8TMI - chains A and B of the 9 polymer chains in the assembly; structure by electron microscopy, 3.30 A resolution.

== Chain A (and B) ==
Name: Cobalt/magnesium transport protein CorA
From: Thermotoga maritima
Notes: chain B of this document is another copy of the same molecule, construct and numbering; everything in this record applies to it too
UniProt: Q9WZ31 (CORA_THEMA); numbering as in UniProt (aligned over 1-351)
Amino-acid sequence (373 residues; numbered -21 to 351; the number before each row is that of its first residue; numbers below 1 keep their minus sign (Met-21 is residue -21)):
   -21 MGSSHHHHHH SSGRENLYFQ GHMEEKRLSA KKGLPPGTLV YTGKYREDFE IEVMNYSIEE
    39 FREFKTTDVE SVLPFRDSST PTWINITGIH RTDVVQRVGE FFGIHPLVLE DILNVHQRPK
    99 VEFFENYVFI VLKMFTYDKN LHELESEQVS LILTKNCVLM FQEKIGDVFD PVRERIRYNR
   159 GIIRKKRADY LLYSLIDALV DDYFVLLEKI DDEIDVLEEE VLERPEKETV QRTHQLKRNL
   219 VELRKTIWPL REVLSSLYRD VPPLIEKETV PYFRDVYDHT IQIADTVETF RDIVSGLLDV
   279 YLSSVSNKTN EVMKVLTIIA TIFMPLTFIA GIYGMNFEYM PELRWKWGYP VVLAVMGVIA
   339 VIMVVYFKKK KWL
Disordered / not traced: -21 to 15, 351 (chain B: -21 to 0)
Construct notes: initiating methionine (-21); expression tag (-20 to 0)
Swiss-Prot annotation at these positions:
  - motif: Gly312 to Asn314 (Probable selectivity filter)
  - site: Asn288 (Essential for ion permeation), Leu294 (Important for closing the ion permeation pathway in the closed state), Thr295 (Threonine that confers selectivity for Co(2+) transport)
  - mutagenesis: Asp89 (D89F/K: Decreases ion transport), Asp253 (D253K: Increases protein stability. Decreases ion transport), Leu280 (L280A: Decreases ion transport), Asn288 (N288L: Abolishes Co(2+) uptake), Met291 (M291A: No effect on ion transport), Leu294 (L294A/V: Increases ion transport by suppression of an obstruction in the transmembrane ion permeation pathway), Thr295 (T295L: Strongly reduces Co(2+) uptake. Abolishes Co(2+) uptake; when associated with L-299; T295M: Strongly reduces Co(2+) uptake ...), Thr299 (T299L: Reduces Co(2+) uptake. Abolishes Co(2+) uptake; when associated with L-295; T299M: No effect on Co(2+) uptake; T299S: Abolishes Co(2+) uptake), Pro303 (P303A/G/I: Increases ion transport by suppression of a kink in the transmembrane ion permeation pathway), Thr305 (T305L: Abolishes Co(2+) uptake), Ile310 (I310A: Increases ion transport), Tyr311 (Y311A: Abolishes pentamerization. Abolishes ion transport; Y311F: No effect on pentamerization. No effect on ion transport), 7 further mutagenesis entries in UniProt

== How chain A and chain B interact ==
Residue-residue contacts (55):
  Asp179(A) - Lys10(B)
  Phe182(A) - Lys10(B)
  Arg237(A) - Met1(B)
  Arg237(A) - Glu2(B)  salt bridge
  Arg252(A) - Glu3(B)  hydrogen bond (side chain-backbone)
  Arg252(A) - Arg5(B)
  Asp256(A) - Arg5(B)  salt bridge
  Asp256(A) - Ser7(B)
  Asp256(A) - Ala8(B)  hydrogen bond (side chain-backbone)
  His257(A) - Ala8(B)
  His257(A) - Lys10(B)
  Gln260(A) - Lys9(B)
  Gln260(A) - Lys10(B)  hydrogen bond (side chain-backbone)
  Ser281(A) - Val208(B)
  Ser281(A) - His212(B)  hydrogen bond
  Ser284(A) - Leu280(B)
  Ser284(A) - Val283(B)
  Asn285(A) - Tyr279(B)  hydrogen bond
  Thr287(A) - Thr287(B)
  Asn288(A) - Val283(B)
  Asn288(A) - Lys286(B)
  Asn288(A) - Thr287(B)  hydrogen bond
  Met291(A) - Val290(B)
  Met291(A) - Met291(B)  hydrophobic
  Lys292(A) - Val290(B)
  Leu294(A) - Leu294(B)  hydrophobic
  Thr295(A) - Val290(B)
  Thr295(A) - Leu294(B)
  Ala298(A) - Leu294(B)  hydrophobic
  Thr299(A) - Ile297(B)
  Met302(A) - Ala298(B)  hydrophobic
  Pro303(A) - Phe301(B)  hydrophobic
  Phe306(A) - Phe301(B)  hydrophobic
  Phe306(A) - Leu304(B)  hydrophobic
  Phe306(A) - Thr305(B)
  Phe306(A) - Met334(B)  hydrophobic
  Ile310(A) - Ala308(B)  hydrophobic
  Ile310(A) - Met334(B)  hydrophobic
  Met313(A) - Ala308(B)
  Met313(A) - Tyr311(B)
  Met313(A) - Gly312(B)
  Met313(A) - Tyr327(B)
  Asn314(A) - Tyr311(B)
  Asn314(A) - Asn314(B)
  Asn314(A) - Leu321(B)
  Phe315(A) - Leu321(B)
  Phe315(A) - Trp323(B)
  Phe315(A) - Trp325(B)  hydrophobic
  Glu316(A) - Arg322(B)
  Tyr317(A) - Arg322(B)
  Tyr317(A) - Trp323(B)
  Tyr317(A) - Lys324(B)
  Tyr317(A) - Trp325(B)
  Met318(A) - Tyr327(B)  hydrophobic
  Trp350(A) - Val290(B)  hydrophobic
Interface residues without a listed pair, chain A (34 interface residues in all): Asp253, Asp277, Val278, Ser282, Gly309
Interface residues without a listed pair, chain B (43 interface residues in all): Pro203, Glu204, Lys205, Gln209, Leu276, Val293, Met302, Met313, Val330

== In short ==
34 residues of chain A and 43 residues of chain B are in contact, with 6 hydrogen bonds and 2 salt bridges.
Polar contacts include Arg237(A)-Glu2(B), Asp256(A)-Arg5(B) and Arg252(A)-Glu3(B). UniProt lists 19
mutagenesis sites on chain A.
Both chains are Cobalt/magnesium transport protein CorA (Thermotoga maritima). Entry 8TMI (Cryo-EM structure
of CorA in complex with conformation-specific synthetic antibody C18 and 100 uM MgCl2, State ...) was
determined by electron microscopy.
